6HLQ - chains A and T of the 15 polymer chains in the assembly; structure by electron microscopy, 3.18 A resolution.

[Chain A]
Molecule: DNA-directed RNA polymerase I subunit RPA190
From: Saccharomyces cerevisiae (strain ATCC 204508 / S288c)
Notes: EC 2.7.7.6
UniProt: P10964 (RPA1_YEAST); residue numbers follow UniProt; this construct covers 1-1664
Sequence (1664 residues; each row starts with the number of its first residue):
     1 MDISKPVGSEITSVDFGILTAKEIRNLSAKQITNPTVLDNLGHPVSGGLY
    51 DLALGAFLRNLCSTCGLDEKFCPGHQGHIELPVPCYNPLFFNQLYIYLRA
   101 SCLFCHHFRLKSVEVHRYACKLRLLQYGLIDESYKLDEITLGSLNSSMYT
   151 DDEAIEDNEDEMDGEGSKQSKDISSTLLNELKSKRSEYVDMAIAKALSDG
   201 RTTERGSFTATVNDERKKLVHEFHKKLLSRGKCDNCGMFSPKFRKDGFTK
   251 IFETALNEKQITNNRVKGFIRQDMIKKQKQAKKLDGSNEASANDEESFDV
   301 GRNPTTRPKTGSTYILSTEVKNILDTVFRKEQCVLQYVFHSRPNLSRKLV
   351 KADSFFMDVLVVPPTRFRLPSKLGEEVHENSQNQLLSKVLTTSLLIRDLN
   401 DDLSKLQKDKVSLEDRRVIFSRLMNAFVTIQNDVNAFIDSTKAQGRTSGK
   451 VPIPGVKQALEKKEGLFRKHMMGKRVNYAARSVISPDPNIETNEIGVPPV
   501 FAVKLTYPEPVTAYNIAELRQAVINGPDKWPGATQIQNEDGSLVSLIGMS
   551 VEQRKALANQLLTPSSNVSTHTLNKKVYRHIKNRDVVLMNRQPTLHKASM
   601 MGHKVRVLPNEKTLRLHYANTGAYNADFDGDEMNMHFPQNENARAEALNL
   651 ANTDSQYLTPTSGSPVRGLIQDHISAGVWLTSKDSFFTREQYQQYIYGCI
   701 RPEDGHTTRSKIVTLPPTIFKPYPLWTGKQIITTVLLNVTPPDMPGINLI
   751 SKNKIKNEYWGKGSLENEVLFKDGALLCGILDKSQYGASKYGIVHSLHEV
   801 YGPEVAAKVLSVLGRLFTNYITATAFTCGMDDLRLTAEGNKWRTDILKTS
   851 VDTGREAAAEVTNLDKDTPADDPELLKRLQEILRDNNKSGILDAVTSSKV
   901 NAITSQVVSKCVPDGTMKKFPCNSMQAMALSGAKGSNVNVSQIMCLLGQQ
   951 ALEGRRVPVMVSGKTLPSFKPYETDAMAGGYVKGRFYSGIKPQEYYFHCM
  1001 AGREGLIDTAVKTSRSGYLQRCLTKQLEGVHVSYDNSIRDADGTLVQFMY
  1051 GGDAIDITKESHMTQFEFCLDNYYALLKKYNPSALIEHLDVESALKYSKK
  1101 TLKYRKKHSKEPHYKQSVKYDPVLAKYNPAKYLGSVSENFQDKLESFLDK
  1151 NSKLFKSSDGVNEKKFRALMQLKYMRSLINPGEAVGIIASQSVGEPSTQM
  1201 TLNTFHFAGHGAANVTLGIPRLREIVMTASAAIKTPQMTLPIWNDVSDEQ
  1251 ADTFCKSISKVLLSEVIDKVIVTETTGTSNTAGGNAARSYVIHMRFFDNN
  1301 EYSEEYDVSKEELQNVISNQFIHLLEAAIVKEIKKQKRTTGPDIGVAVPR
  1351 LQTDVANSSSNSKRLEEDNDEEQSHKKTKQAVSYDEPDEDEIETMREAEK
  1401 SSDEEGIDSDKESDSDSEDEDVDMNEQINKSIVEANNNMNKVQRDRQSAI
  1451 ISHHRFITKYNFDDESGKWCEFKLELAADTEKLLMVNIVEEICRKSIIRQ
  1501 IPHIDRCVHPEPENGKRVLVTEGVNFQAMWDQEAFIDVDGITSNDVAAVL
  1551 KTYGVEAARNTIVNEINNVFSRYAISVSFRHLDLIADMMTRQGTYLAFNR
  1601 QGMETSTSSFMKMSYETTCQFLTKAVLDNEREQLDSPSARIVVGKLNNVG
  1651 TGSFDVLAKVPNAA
Unresolved in the structure: 141-171, 269-311, 407-412, 446-450, 1154-1159, 1201-1213, 1278-1286, 1339-1432, 1664
Metal / ion sites: Zn2+ site 1: Cys-62, Cys-65, Cys-72, His-75; Zn2+ site 2: Cys-102, Cys-105, Cys-233, Cys-236; Mg2+: Asp-627, Asp-629 (shared with 1 residue of chain R)
Small-molecule neighbours: phosphomethylphosphonic acid guanylate ester (G2P): Arg-591, Pro-593, Asn-625, Asp-627, Lys-934, Thr-1009
Swiss-Prot annotation at these positions:
  - region: Pro-992 to Glu-1004 (Bridging helix)
  - binding site (Zn(2+)): Cys-62, Cys-65, Cys-72, His-75, Cys-102, Cys-105, Cys-233, Cys-236
  - binding site (Mg(2+)): Asp-627, Asp-629, Asp-631
  - modified residue (Phosphoserine): Ser-889, Ser-1636

[Chain T]
Molecule: Template strand
Sequence (38 nucleotides; numbered 1 to 38; the number before each row is that of its first residue):
     1 AAGTCAAGTACTTACGCCTGGTCATTACTAGTACTGCC
Unresolved in the structure: 1-2

[Interface between chain A and chain T]
Pairs across the interface (22):
  Leu-373(A) / DA24(T)  base contact
  Glu-376(A) / DA24(T)  base contact
  Lys-462(A) / DT13(T)  phosphate contact
  Lys-463(A) / DG16(T)  salt bridge to the phosphate
  Lys-463(A) / DC17(T)  salt bridge to the phosphate
  Arg-468(A) / DA14(T)  salt bridge to the phosphate
  Arg-475(A) / DC18(T)  salt bridge to the phosphate
  Arg-481(A) / DC18(T)  sugar contact
  Gln-592(A) / DG16(T)  hydrogen bond to the base
  Gln-592(A) / DC17(T)  sugar contact
  Pro-593(A) / DG16(T)  base contact
  Thr-1013(A) / DC15(T)  base contact
  Ser-1014(A) / DC15(T)  sugar contact
  Gly-1017(A) / DC15(T)  sugar contact
  Tyr-1018(A) / DT13(T)  phosphate contact
  Tyr-1018(A) / DA14(T)  phosphate contact
  Arg-1600(A) / DT12(T)  sugar contact
  Glu-1616(A) / DT13(T)  sugar contact
  Thr-1617(A) / DT12(T)  sugar contact
  Thr-1617(A) / DT13(T)  hydrogen bond to the phosphate
  Gln-1620(A) / DC11(T)  phosphate contact
  Gln-1620(A) / DT12(T)  hydrogen bond to the phosphate
Other interface residues (no listed pair), chain A (21 interface residues in all): Arg-230, His-378, Glu-632, Arg-1021
Other interface residues (no listed pair), chain T (11 interface residues in all): DG3, DT25

[Summary]
21 residues of chain A and 11 residues of chain T are in contact, with 3 hydrogen bonds and 4 salt bridges.
Among the polar pairs are Gln-592(A)/DG16(T), Thr-1617(A)/DT13(T) and Gln-1620(A)/DT12(T). Chain A binds
phosphomethylphosphonic acid guanylate ester.
Here chain A is DNA-directed RNA polymerase I subunit RPA190 (Saccharomyces cerevisiae (strain ATCC 204508 /
S288c)) and chain T is Template strand. Entry 6HLQ (Yeast RNA polymerase I* elongation complex bound to
nucleotide analog GMPCPP) was determined by electron microscopy (same publication as 6HKO, 6HLR and 6HLS).
